Entry 6ZWI (X-ray diffraction, 1.85 A resolution); this record covers chain A.

Chain A:
Protein: Cholinesterase
Source organism: Homo sapiens
Notes: EC 3.1.1.8
UniProtKB: P06276 (CHLE_HUMAN); residues 1-529 here correspond to UniProt positions 29-557 (UniProt number = residue number + 28)
Sequence (529 residues; each row starts with the number of its first residue):
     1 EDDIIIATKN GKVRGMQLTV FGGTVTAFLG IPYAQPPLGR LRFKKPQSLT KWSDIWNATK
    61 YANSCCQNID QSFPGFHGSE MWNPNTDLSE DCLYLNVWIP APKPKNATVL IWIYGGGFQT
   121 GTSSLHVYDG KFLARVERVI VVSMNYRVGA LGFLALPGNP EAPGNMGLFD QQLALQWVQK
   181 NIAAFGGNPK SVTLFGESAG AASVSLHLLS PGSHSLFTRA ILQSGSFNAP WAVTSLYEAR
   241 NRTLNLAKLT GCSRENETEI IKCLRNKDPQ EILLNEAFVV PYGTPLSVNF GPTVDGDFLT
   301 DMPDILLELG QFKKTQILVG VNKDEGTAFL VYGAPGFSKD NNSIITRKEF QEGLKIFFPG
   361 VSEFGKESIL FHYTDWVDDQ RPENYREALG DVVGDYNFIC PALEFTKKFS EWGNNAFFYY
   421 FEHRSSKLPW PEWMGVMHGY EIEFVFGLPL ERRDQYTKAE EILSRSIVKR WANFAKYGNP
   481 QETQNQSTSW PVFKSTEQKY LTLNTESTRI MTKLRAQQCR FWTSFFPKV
Not modelled in the structure: 1-2
Differences from the reference sequence: engineered mutation Gln17 (Asn45 in P06276), Gln455 (Asn483 in P06276), Gln481 (Asn509 in P06276), Gln486 (Asn514 in P06276)
Disulfide bonds: Cys65-Cys92, Cys252-Cys263, Cys400-Cys519
Covalently attached groups: N-acetylglucosamine (NAG) linked to Asn57, Asn256, Asn485; glycan linked to Asn106, Asn241, Asn341
Ligand contacts:
  - pentanoic acid (LEA): Gly115, Gly116, Gly117, Ser198, Ala199, Trp231, Leu286, Ser287, Val288, Phe329, Phe398, His438
  - QRH ((2E,4E)-5-(1,3-benzodioxol-5-yl)-N-[6-(triphenyl-$l5-phosphanyl)hexyl]penta-2,4-dienamide): Asn68, Ile69, Asp70, Gly78, Trp82, Gly115, Gly116, Gly117, Thr120, Tyr128, Glu197, Ser198, Pro285, Leu286, Ala328, Phe329, Tyr332, Trp430, Met437, His438, Tyr440
What the authors report for this chain:
  - binding site for QRH: Trp82
  - conformationally variable residues (loop rearrangement, side-chain flip): Thr284 to Leu286, Phe329

Summary:
Ligands of chain A: compound QRH and pentanoic acid. N-acetylglucosamine is covalently linked to Asn57,
Asn106, Asn241, Asn256, Asn341 and Asn485. The paper reports a binding site for QRH at Trp82; conformational
variability at Thr284 and Phe329.
Chain A is Cholinesterase (Homo sapiens); the structure, Human butyrylcholinesterase in complex with
((6-((2E,4E)-5-(benzo[d][1,3]dioxol-5-yl)penta-2,4-dienamido)hexyl)triphenylphosphonium bromide), was
determined by X-ray diffraction, deposited together with 6ZWE.
